Entry 7PHQ (electron microscopy, 8.45 A resolution (very low resolution: no residue pairs are listed; an interface is given only as per-side residue counts)); this record covers chains B and D of the 10 polymer chains in the assembly.

== Chain B (and D) ==
Molecule: Divalent metal cation transporter MntH
From: Staphylococcus capitis
Notes: chain D of this document is another copy of the same molecule, construct and numbering; everything in this record applies to it too
Reference sequence: A0A4U9TNH6 (A0A4U9TNH6_STACP); residue numbers follow UniProt; this construct covers 43-448
Sequence (427 residues; each row starts with the number of its first residue):
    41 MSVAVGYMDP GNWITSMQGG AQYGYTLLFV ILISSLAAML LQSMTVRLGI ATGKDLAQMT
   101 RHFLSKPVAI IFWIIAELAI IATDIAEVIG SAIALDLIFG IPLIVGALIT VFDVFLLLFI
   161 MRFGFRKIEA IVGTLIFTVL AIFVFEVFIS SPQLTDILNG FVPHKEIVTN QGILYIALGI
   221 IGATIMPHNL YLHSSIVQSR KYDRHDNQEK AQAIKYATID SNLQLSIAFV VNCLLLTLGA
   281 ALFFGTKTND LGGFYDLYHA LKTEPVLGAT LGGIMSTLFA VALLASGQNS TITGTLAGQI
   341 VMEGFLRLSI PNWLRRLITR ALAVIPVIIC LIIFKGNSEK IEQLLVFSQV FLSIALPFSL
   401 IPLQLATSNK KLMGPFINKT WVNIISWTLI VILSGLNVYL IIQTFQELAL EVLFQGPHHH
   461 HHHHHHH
Not modelled in the structure: 439-467
Differences from the reference sequence: initiating methionine (41); expression tag (42, 449-467)

== How chain B and chain D interact ==
At this resolution (8 A) residue pairs are not listed: 16 residues of chain B and 14 of chain D lie at the interface.

== Overview ==
16 residues of chain B and 14 residues of chain D are in contact.
Both chains are Divalent metal cation transporter MntH (Staphylococcus capitis). Entry 7PHQ (Structure of
homo-dimeric Staphylococcus capitis divalent metal ion transporter (DMT) by NabFab-fiducial assisted cryo-EM)
was determined by electron microscopy (same publication as 7PHP, 7PIJ and 7RTH).
